Entry 4MBG (X-ray diffraction, 1.74 A resolution); this record covers chains A and B.

[Chain A]
Protein: CaaX farnesyltransferase alpha subunit Ram2
Organism: Aspergillus fumigatus
Notes: EC 2.5.1.-
UniProt: Q4WP27 (Q4WP27_ASPFU); numbering as in UniProt (aligned over 1-353)
Chain sequence (367 residues; numbered -13 to 353; the number before each row is that of its first residue; numbers below 1 keep their minus sign (Met-13 is residue -13)):
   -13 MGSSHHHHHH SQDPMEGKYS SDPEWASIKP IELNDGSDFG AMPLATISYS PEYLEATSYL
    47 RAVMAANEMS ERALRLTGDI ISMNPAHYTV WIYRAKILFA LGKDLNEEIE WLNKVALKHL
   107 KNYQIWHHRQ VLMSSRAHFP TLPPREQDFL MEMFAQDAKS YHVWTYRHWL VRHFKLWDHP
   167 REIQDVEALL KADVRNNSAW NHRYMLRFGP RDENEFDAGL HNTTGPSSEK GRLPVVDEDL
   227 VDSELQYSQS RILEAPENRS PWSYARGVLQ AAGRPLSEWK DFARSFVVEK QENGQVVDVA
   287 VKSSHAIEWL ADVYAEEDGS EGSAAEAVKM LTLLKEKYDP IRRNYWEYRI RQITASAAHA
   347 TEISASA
Unresolved in the structure: -13 to 2, 274-285, 350-353
Differences from the reference sequence: initiating methionine (-13); expression tag (-12 to 0); engineered mutation Ser146 (Asn in Q4WP27)

[Chain B]
Protein: CaaX farnesyltransferase beta subunit Ram1
Organism: Aspergillus fumigatus
Notes: EC 2.5.1.58
UniProt: Q4WPS9 (Q4WPS9_ASPFU); numbering as in UniProt (aligned over 1-519)
Chain sequence (519 residues; numbered 1 to 519; the number before each row is that of its first residue):
     1 MPVIAATGKH RRKVLFSSTS QGLSVTAGKP KGRKFSANLQ VNSRSPAVTS SHNHSSSSQS
    61 GKMGESQVHP GIPALFREPP LIHDLLSTET TELQSETVNK CLPLLKGIHN SQKGPFNKYG
   121 IPALQRKDHL EYLYDSLEDY PASFVALDAS RPWMVYWALA GLCLLGEDVT RFRERVISTF
   181 TAAQNSTGGI GGGHGQMSHV ASSYAAVLSI AMVGGEEAFK LIDRKAMWKW LGKLKQPDGG
   241 FTVCEGGEED VRGAYCAMVV HALLDLPLAL PPEAEARQNG LETFTDGLPE YLSRCQTYEG
   301 GISGSPGSEA HGAYAFCALA CLCLLGRPEV VVPRYMNIAT LLPWLSARQY APEGGFSGRT
   361 NKLVDGCYSH WVGNCWPLVQ AALDGTQPLA GPKRSSVGNL YSREGLTRYI LSCCQCKLGG
   421 LRDKPGKHPD SYHTCYALTG LSTVQYYHYC TDSSVSSKDD FSSAFSWKHD PNFASDGQGS
   481 DIGVFTENDR LVPFHPIFVI PHKSAEDIRV WFENQSFDL
Unresolved in the structure: 1-67, 390-393, 458-460
Metal / ion sites: Zn2+: Asp365, Cys367, His433
Ligand contacts: farnesyl diphosphate (FPP): Trp153, Tyr204, Arg252, Tyr255, Cys256, His311, Ala313, Tyr314, Cys317, Arg359, Lys362, Tyr368, Trp371, Tyr432

[How chain A and chain B interact]
Contacting residue pairs - 168 pairs, chain A then chain B:
  Glu18(A) with His194(B)
  Leu19(A) with His194(B)
  Asn20(A) with Ala182(B); His194(B), hydrogen bond (backbone-side chain)
  Gly22(A) with Ser178(B), hydrogen bond (backbone-side chain)
  Ala27(A) with Glu174(B); Ser178(B), hydrogen bond (backbone-side chain)
  Met28(A) with Arg175(B), hydrogen bond (backbone-side chain)
  Pro29(A) with Arg175(B), hydrogen bond (backbone-side chain); Ser178(B); Thr179(B)
  Leu30(A) with Leu137(B); Arg151(B), hydrogen bond (backbone-side chain); Val155(B), hydrophobic; Arg175(B); Val176(B), hydrophobic; Thr179(B), hydrogen bond (backbone-side chain)
  Ala31(A) with Leu137(B), hydrogen bond (backbone-backbone); Glu138(B); Arg151(B), hydrogen bond (backbone-side chain); Met154(B), hydrophobic
  Thr32(A) with Glu138(B); Asp139(B), hydrogen bond; Tyr140(B), hydrogen bond (backbone-backbone); Arg151(B)
  Ile33(A) with Asp139(B); Tyr140(B); Pro141(B); Phe144(B); Leu147(B); Asp148(B)
  Ser34(A) with Asp139(B), hydrogen bond; Tyr140(B), hydrogen bond (backbone-backbone); Ala142(B), hydrogen bond (backbone-backbone)
  Tyr35(A) with Asp148(B), hydrogen bond; Arg151(B)
  Ser36(A) with Ala142(B)
  Tyr39(A) with Val145(B); Asp148(B), hydrogen bond
  Arg47(A) with His194(B), hydrogen bond (side chain-backbone); Gly195(B)
  Met50(A) with Gly195(B)
  Met69(A) with Val145(B)
  Asn70(A) with Val145(B), hydrogen bond (side chain-backbone); Ala146(B); Asp148(B)
  Ala72(A) with Ala146(B); Ala149(B)
  Tyr74(A) with Ala149(B), hydrophobic; Gly191(B); Gly192(B), hydrogen bond (side chain-backbone); Gln196(B); Met197(B), hydrogen bond (side chain-backbone); His199(B)
  Thr75(A) with Gln196(B); Met197(B), hydrogen bond (side chain-backbone)
  Ile78(A) with Met197(B), hydrophobic; Cys244(B), hydrophobic; Glu245(B); Gly246(B); Gly247(B)
  Tyr109(A) with Glu248(B)
  His113(A) with Gly246(B), hydrogen bond (side chain-backbone); Gly247(B); Glu248(B)
  Lys145(A) with Thr90(B), hydrogen bond; Arg359(B), hydrogen bond (backbone-side chain); Asn361(B), hydrogen bond (side chain-backbone); Lys362(B)
  Tyr147(A) with Ser303(B); Gly304(B), hydrogen bond (side chain-backbone); Ser308(B); Glu309(B), hydrogen bond (side chain-backbone); Tyr314(B); Arg359(B)
  Thr151(A) with Ser305(B); Ser308(B), hydrogen bond
  His154(A) with Pro306(B), hydrogen bond (side chain-backbone); Gly307(B); Ser308(B)
  Asp179(A) with Thr88(B), hydrogen bond; Glu89(B); Thr90(B), hydrogen bond
  Val180(A) with Leu86(B), hydrophobic
  Arg181(A) with Asp84(B), salt bridge; Leu86(B), hydrogen bond (side chain-backbone); Thr88(B), hydrogen bond; Thr90(B); Thr91(B); Asn361(B), hydrogen bond (backbone-side chain)
  Asn183(A) with Glu299(B), hydrogen bond; Glu309(B), hydrogen bond; Thr360(B)
  Ser184(A) with Glu309(B), hydrogen bond; Arg359(B), hydrogen bond
  Trp186(A) with Tyr298(B)
  Asn187(A) with Tyr298(B), hydrogen bond (backbone-side chain); Gly307(B), hydrogen bond (side chain-backbone); Ser308(B); Glu309(B)
  Tyr190(A) with Tyr298(B), hydrophobic
  Phe202(A) with Pro237(B); Asp238(B); Arg294(B)
  Asp203(A) with Arg294(B), hydrogen bond (backbone-side chain); Pro306(B)
  Ala204(A) with Arg294(B); Pro306(B)
  Gly205(A) with Arg294(B), hydrogen bond (backbone-backbone); Gln296(B); Gly307(B)
  Leu206(A) with Gln296(B); Thr297(B); Tyr298(B)
  Thr209(A) with Ser293(B); Arg294(B)
  Ser213(A) with Pro333(B), hydrogen bond (side chain-backbone); Arg334(B); Met336(B), hydrogen bond (side chain-backbone); Asn337(B)
  Ser214(A) with Asn337(B)
  Lys216(A) with Ser293(B), hydrogen bond; Gln296(B), hydrogen bond; Tyr335(B), hydrogen bond (side chain-backbone); Met336(B)
  Glu240(A) with Leu86(B)
  Ala241(A) with Asp84(B)
  Pro242(A) with Asp84(B)
  Glu243(A) with Ile82(B); Asp84(B), hydrogen bond (backbone-side chain)
  Asn244(A) with Asp84(B); Asn361(B), hydrogen bond
  Arg245(A) with Trp344(B); Ala347(B); Thr360(B)
  Ser246(A) with Thr360(B); Asn361(B), hydrogen bond
  Ser249(A) with Tyr298(B)
  Tyr250(A) with Tyr298(B), hydrophobic
  Val287(A) with Ile82(B), hydrophobic
  Lys288(A) with Ile82(B)
  Ser289(A) with Ile82(B)
  Ser290(A) with Ile82(B)
  Lys323(A) with Leu81(B)
  Tyr324(A) with Ile82(B), hydrophobic
  Pro326(A) with Leu75(B), hydrophobic
  Ile327(A) with Leu75(B), hydrophobic; Phe76(B), hydrophobic; Gln349(B); Ala351(B), hydrophobic; Ser402(B)
  Arg328(A) with Pro343(B), hydrogen bond (side chain-backbone); Ser346(B), hydrogen bond; Ala347(B)
  Arg329(A) with Ser480(B)
  Asn330(A) with Asn399(B), hydrogen bond (side chain-backbone); Leu400(B); Tyr401(B), hydrogen bond (side chain-backbone); Ser480(B), hydrogen bond
  Tyr331(A) with Pro343(B); Ser346(B); Leu400(B), hydrogen bond (backbone-backbone)
  Glu333(A) with Ser480(B)
  Tyr334(A) with Leu342(B), hydrophobic; Leu383(B); Val397(B), hydrophobic; Leu400(B), hydrophobic
  Arg337(A) with Val397(B), hydrogen bond (side chain-backbone)
Other interface residues (no listed pair), chain A (77 interface residues in all): Ile17, Asp21, His73, Val117, Ala178, Gly253, Glu294
Other interface residues (no listed pair), chain B (92 interface residues in all): Ser87, Ser136, Phe172, Ser202, Arg252, His311, Tyr350, Gly405, Gly479, Asp481

[Summary]
Chain A and chain B form an interface of 77 and 92 residues respectively; the contacts include 57 hydrogen
bonds and 1 salt bridge. Polar contacts include Arg181(A)-Asp84(B), Asn20(A)-His194(B) and Gly22(A)-Ser178(B).
Chain B binds farnesyl diphosphate. Asp365(B), Cys367(B) and His433(B) coordinate Zn2+.
Here chain A is CaaX farnesyltransferase alpha subunit Ram2 and chain B is CaaX farnesyltransferase beta
subunit Ram1, both from Aspergillus fumigatus. Entry 4MBG (Crystal structure of Aspergillus fumigatus protein
farnesyltransferase binary complex with farnesyldiphosphate) was determined by X-ray diffraction together with
4L9P, 4LNB and 4LNG from the same study.
